Entry 5STX (X-ray diffraction, 1.50 A resolution); this record covers chains A and B.

== Chain A ==
Protein: Pre-mRNA-splicing factor 8
Source organism: Saccharomyces cerevisiae S288C
UniProt: P33334 (PRP8_YEAST); numbering as in UniProt (aligned over 1836-2090)
Chain sequence (258 residues; row label = number of the first residue in the row):
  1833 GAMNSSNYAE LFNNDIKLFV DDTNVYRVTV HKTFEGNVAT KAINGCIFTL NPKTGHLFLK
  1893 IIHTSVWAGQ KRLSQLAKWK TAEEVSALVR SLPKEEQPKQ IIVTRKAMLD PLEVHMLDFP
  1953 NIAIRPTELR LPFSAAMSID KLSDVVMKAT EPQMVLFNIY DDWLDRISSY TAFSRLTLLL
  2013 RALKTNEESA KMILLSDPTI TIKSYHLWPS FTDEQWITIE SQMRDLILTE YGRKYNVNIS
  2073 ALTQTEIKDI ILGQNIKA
Unresolved in the structure: 2070-2090
Construct notes: expression tag (1833-1835)
Swiss-Prot annotation at these positions:
  - mutagenesis: Asp1853 (D1853A: Alters protein folding. Severely impaired growth. Strongly reduced growth at 35 degrees Celsius; when associated with A-1854; D1853N: Reduced growth at 30 degrees Celsius ...), Asp1854 (D1854A: Reduced growth at 30 degrees Celsius. Strongly reduced growth at 16 degrees Celsius. Strongly reduced growth at 35 degrees Celsius; when associated with A-1853 ...), Thr1855 (T1855A: Reduced growth at 30 degrees Celsius. Strongly reduced growth at 16 degrees Celsius), Thr1936 (T1936A: Reduced growth at 30 degrees Celsius. Strongly reduced growth at 16 degrees Celsius), Arg1937 (R1937K: Severely impaired growth. Reduced growth at 30 degrees Celsius. Strongly reduced growth at 16 degrees Celsius)

== Chain B ==
Protein: A1 cistron-splicing factor AAR2
Source organism: Saccharomyces cerevisiae S288C
UniProt: P32357 (AAR2_YEAST); aligned to UniProt positions 1-317 over residues 1-317
Chain sequence (308 residues; numbered -3 to 317; 13 numbers in that range are skipped by the numbering (no residue carries them; nothing is unmodelled there); the number before each row is that of its first residue; numbers below 1 keep their minus sign (Gly-3 is residue -3)):
    -3 GAMAMNTVPF TSAPIEVTIG IDQYSFNVKE NQPFHGIKDI PIGHVHVIHF QHADNSSMRY
    57 GYWFDCRMGN FYIQYDPKDG LYKMMEERDG AKFENIVHNF KERQMMVSYP KIDEDDTWYN
   117 LTEFVQMDKI RKIVRKDENQ FSYVDSSMTT VQENEL
   166 SSSSSDPAHS LNYTVINFKS REAIRPGHEM EDFLDKSYYL NTVMLQGIFK NSSNYFGELQ
   226 FAFLNAMFFG NYGSSLQWHA MIELICSSAT VPKHMLDKLD EILYYQIKTL PEQYSDILLN
   286 ERVWNICLYS SFQKNSLHNT EKIMENKYPE LL
Unresolved in the structure: -3 to 0, 166-169
Construct notes: expression tag (-3 to 0); conflict Ser166 (Leu153 in P32357), Ser167 (Lys154 in P32357), Ser170 (Asp in P32357)
Small-molecule neighbours: V92 (4-hydroxy-2-oxo-1,2-dihydroquinoline-3-carbonitrile): Pro5, Thr7, Tyr68, Gln70, Glu83, Lys88, Phe89, Ile92
Swiss-Prot annotation at these positions:
  - region: Leu261 to Ile282 (Leucine-zipper)
  - modified residue: Ser253 (Phosphoserine), Thr274 (Phosphothreonine)

== Interface between chain A and chain B ==
Pairs across the interface - 18 pairs, chain A then chain B:
  Gln1907(A) - Met195(B)
  Gln1907(A) - Leu199(B)
  Leu1908(A) - Met195(B)  hydrophobic
  Trp1911(A) - Glu194(B)
  Trp1911(A) - Met195(B)
  Trp1911(A) - Phe198(B)  hydrophobic
  Asp1942(A) - Lys184(B)  salt bridge
  Asp1942(A) - Phe198(B)
  Glu1945(A) - Lys184(B)  salt bridge
  Val1946(A) - Lys184(B)
  Val1946(A) - Ile189(B)  hydrophobic
  Val1946(A) - Glu194(B)
  Val1946(A) - Phe198(B)  hydrophobic
  His1947(A) - Glu194(B)  salt bridge
  Leu1949(A) - Lys184(B)
  Leu1949(A) - Ser185(B)
  Leu1949(A) - Arg186(B)
  Asp1950(A) - Arg186(B)  salt bridge

== Overview ==
9 residues of chain A face 8 of chain B across their interface; the contacts include 4 salt bridges. Polar
pairs include Asp1942(A)-Lys184(B), Glu1945(A)-Lys184(B) and His1947(A)-Glu194(B). Bound to chain B: compound
V92. From UniProt: 5 mutagenesis sites on chain A.
Here chain A is Pre-mRNA-splicing factor 8 and chain B is A1 cistron-splicing factor AAR2, both from
Saccharomyces cerevisiae S288C. Entry 5STX (PanDDA analysis group deposition -- Aar2/RNaseH in complex with
fragment P03D01 from the F2X-Universal Library) was determined by X-ray diffraction together with 5ST0, 5ST1,
5ST2, 5ST3, 5ST4, 5ST5 and 248 further entries from the same study.
